6MU4 - chains P and A of the 3 polymer chains in the assembly; structure by X-ray diffraction, 1.62 A resolution.

Chain P:
Molecule: 11-nt DNA strand
Sequence (11 nucleotides; each row starts with the number of its first residue):
     1 GCGATCACGTT

Chain A:
Name: DNA polymerase I
From: Geobacillus stearothermophilus
Notes: EC 2.7.7.7
UniProt: E1C9K5 (E1C9K5_GEOSE); residues 300-876 here correspond to UniProt positions 4-580 (UniProt number = residue number - 296)
Sequence (577 residues; numbered 300 to 876; the number before each row is that of its first residue):
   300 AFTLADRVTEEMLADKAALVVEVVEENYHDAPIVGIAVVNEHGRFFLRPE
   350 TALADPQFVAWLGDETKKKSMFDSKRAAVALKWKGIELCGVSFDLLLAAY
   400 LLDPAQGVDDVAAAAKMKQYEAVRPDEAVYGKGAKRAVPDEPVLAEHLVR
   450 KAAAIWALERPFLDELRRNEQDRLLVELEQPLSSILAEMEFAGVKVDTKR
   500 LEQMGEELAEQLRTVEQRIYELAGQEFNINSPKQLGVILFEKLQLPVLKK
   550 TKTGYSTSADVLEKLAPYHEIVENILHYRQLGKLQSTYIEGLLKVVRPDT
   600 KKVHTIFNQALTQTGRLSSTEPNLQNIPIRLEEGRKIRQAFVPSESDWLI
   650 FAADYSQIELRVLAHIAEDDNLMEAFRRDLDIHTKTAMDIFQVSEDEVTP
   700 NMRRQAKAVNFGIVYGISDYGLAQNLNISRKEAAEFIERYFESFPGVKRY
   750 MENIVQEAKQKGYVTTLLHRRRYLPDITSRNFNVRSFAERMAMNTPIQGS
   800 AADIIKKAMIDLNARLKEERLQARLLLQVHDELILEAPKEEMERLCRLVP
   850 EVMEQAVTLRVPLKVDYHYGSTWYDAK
Differences from the reference sequence: conflict Thr550 (Ser254 in E1C9K5)
Bound ions: Mg2+ near Glu658 (its only coordinating residue here)
Reported in the primary citation:
  - binding site for the 11-nt DNA strand (chain P): Tyr714
  - binding site for Fana (5'-d(p*(uf2)p*(a5l)p*(cfl)p*(gfl)p*(uf2)p*(gfl)p*(a5l)p*(uf2)p*(cfl)p*(gfl)p*(cfl))-3'): Gly590, Asn607, Ser617

Interface between chain P and chain A:
Residue-residue contacts (30):
  DG1(P) - Ala433(A)  phosphate contact
  DC2(P) - Ala433(A)  hydrogen bond to the phosphate
  DT5(P) - Thr552(A)  hydrogen bond to the phosphate
  DC6(P) - Pro531(A)  phosphate contact
  DC6(P) - Thr550(A)  hydrogen bond to the phosphate
  DC6(P) - Lys551(A)  phosphate contact
  DC6(P) - Thr552(A)  hydrogen bond to the phosphate
  DA7(P) - Thr550(A)  phosphate contact
  DA7(P) - Ser555(A)  phosphate contact
  DA7(P) - Thr556(A)  hydrogen bond to the phosphate
  DA7(P) - Ser557(A)  hydrogen bond to the phosphate
  DA7(P) - Arg578(A)  hydrogen bond to the phosphate
  DC8(P) - Ser557(A)  phosphate contact
  DC8(P) - Ala558(A)  hydrogen bond to the phosphate
  DC8(P) - Arg578(A)  salt bridge to the phosphate
  DC8(P) - Lys582(A)  hydrogen bond to the base
  DG9(P) - Lys582(A)  sugar contact
  DG9(P) - Tyr587(A)  hydrogen bond to the sugar
  DG9(P) - Asn625(A)  hydrogen bond to the base
  DG9(P) - Pro627(A)  phosphate contact
  DT10(P) - Gln624(A)  sugar contact
  DT10(P) - Asn625(A)  sugar contact
  DT10(P) - Pro627(A)  phosphate contact
  DT10(P) - Ile628(A)  hydrogen bond to the phosphate
  DT10(P) - Arg629(A)  salt bridge to the phosphate
  DT10(P) - His829(A)  hydrogen bond to the phosphate
  DT11(P) - Gln624(A)  sugar contact
  DT11(P) - Tyr714(A)  hydrogen bond to the phosphate
  DT11(P) - Gln797(A)  phosphate contact
  DT11(P) - His829(A)  salt bridge to the phosphate
Other interface residues (no listed pair), chain A (26 interface residues in all): Lys431, Gly432, Tyr554, Gln579, Ile626, Phe710

Overview:
9 residues of chain P face 26 of chain A across their interface; the contacts include 14 hydrogen bonds and 3
salt bridges. Polar contacts include DC8(P)-Lys582(A), DG9(P)-Asn625(A) and DG9(P)-Tyr587(A). The paper
reports a binding site for Fana
(5'-d(p*(uf2)p*(a5l)p*(cfl)p*(gfl)p*(uf2)p*(gfl)p*(a5l)p*(uf2)p*(cfl)p*(gfl)p*(cfl))-3') at Gly590(A),
Asn607(A) and Ser617(A); a binding site for the 11-nt DNA strand (chain P) at Tyr714(A).
Chain P is an 11-nt DNA strand and chain A is DNA polymerase I (Geobacillus stearothermophilus); the
structure, Bst DNA polymerase I FANA/DNA binary complex, was determined by X-ray diffraction, deposited
together with 6MU5.
